4Q3A - chain A; structure by X-ray diffraction, 2.20 A resolution.

Chain A:
Molecule: PYLD, pyrrolysine synthase
Organism: Methanosarcina barkeri
Notes: EC 1.4.1.-
Reference sequence: Q46E80 (Q46E80_METBF); residues 1-259 here correspond to UniProt positions 5-263 (UniProt number = residue number + 4)
Chain sequence (260 residues; each row starts with the number of its first residue; numbering starts at 0):
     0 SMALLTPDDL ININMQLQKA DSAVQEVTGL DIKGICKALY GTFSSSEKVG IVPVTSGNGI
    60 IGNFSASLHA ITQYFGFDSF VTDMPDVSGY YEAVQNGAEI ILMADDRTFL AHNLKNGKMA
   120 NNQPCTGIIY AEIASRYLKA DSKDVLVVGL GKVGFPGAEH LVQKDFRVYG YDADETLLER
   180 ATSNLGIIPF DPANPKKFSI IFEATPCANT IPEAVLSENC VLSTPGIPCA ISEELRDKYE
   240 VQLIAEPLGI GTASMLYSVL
Unresolved in the structure: 0
Differences from the reference sequence: expression tag (0)
Swiss-Prot annotation at these positions:
  - binding site (L-pyrrolysine): Leu-4, Val-53, Ile-60, Ala-103
  - binding site (NAD(+)): Lys-151, Val-152, Asp-171, Cys-206, Pro-224, Ile-226, Glu-245
Bound ions: Mg2+: Tyr-129, Glu-245 (together with NADH); Na+: Glu-202, Thr-204, Cys-206, Pro-227
Ligand contacts:
  - 2YC (N~6~-{[(2S,3S)-3-methyl-3,4-dihydro-2H-pyrrol-2-yl]carbonyl}-L-lysine): Ala-2, Leu-3, Leu-4, Val-51, Pro-52, Val-53, Gly-58, Ile-59, Ile-60, Phe-63, Ala-103, Asp-104, Asp-105, Phe-108, Asn-121, Pro-246, Leu-247
  - NADH (NAI; 1,4-dihydronicotinamide adenine dinucleotide): Ala-2, Asn-121, Gln-122, Thr-125, Tyr-129, Val-147, Gly-148, Gly-150, Lys-151, Val-152, Gly-153, Tyr-170, Asp-171, Ala-172, Asp-173, Leu-176, Ala-203, Thr-204, Pro-205, Cys-206, Thr-209, Pro-224, Gly-225, Ile-226, Glu-245, Pro-246, Leu-247, Gly-250

Summary:
Bound to chain A: NADH and compound 2YC. Tyr-129 and Glu-245 coordinate Mg2+. Glu-202, Thr-204, Cys-206 and
Pro-227 form the Na+ site. UniProt lists 4 L-pyrrolysine-binding residues and 7 NAD+-binding residues.
Chain A is PYLD, pyrrolysine synthase (Methanosarcina barkeri); the structure, PylD cocrystallized with
L-Lysine-Ne-3S-methyl-L-ornithine and NAD+, was determined by X-ray diffraction, deposited together with 4Q39,
4Q3C, 4Q3D and 4Q3E.
